6EF0 - chains C and D of the 14 polymer chains in the assembly; structure by electron microscopy, 4.43 A resolution (low resolution: residue-level contacts below are approximate; hydrogen-bond / salt-bridge calls are withheld).

== Chain C ==
Protein: Proteasome subunit alpha type-3
Organism: Saccharomyces cerevisiae (strain ATCC 204508 / S288c)
Notes: EC 3.4.25.1
Reference sequence: P23638 (PSA3_YEAST); residue numbers follow UniProt; this construct covers 1-244
Sequence (244 residues; each row starts with the number of its first residue):
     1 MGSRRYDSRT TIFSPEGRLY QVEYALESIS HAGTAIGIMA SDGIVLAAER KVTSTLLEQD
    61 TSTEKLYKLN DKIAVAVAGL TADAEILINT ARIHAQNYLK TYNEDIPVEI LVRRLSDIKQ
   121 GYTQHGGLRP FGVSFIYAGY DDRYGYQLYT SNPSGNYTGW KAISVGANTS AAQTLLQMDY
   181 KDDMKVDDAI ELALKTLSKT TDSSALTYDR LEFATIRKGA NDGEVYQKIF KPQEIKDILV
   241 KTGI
Swiss-Prot annotation at these positions:
  - cross-link (Glycyl lysine isopeptide (Lys-Gly)): K100 (interchain with G-Cter in ubiquitin), K199 (interchain with G-Cter in ubiquitin), K231 (interchain with G-Cter in ubiquitin)

== Chain D ==
Protein: Proteasome subunit alpha type-4
Organism: Saccharomyces cerevisiae (strain ATCC 204508 / S288c)
Notes: EC 3.4.25.1
Reference sequence: P40303 (PSA4_YEAST); residues 1-242 here = UniProt positions 1-242
Sequence (242 residues; each row starts with the number of its first residue):
     1 MSGYDRALSI FSPDGHIFQV EYALEAVKRG TCAVGVKGKN CVVLGCERRS TLKLQDTRIT
    61 PSKVSKIDSH VVLSFSGLNA DSRILIEKAR VEAQSHRLTL EDPVTVEYLT RYVAGVQQRY
   121 TQSGGVRPFG VSTLIAGFDP RDDEPKLYQT EPSGIYSSWS AQTIGRNSKT VREFLEKNYD
   181 RKEPPATVEE CVKLTVRSLL EVVQTGAKNI EITVVKPDSD IVALSSEEIN QYVTQIEQEK
   241 QE
Swiss-Prot annotation at these positions:
  - modified residue: T60 (Phosphothreonine)

== How chain C and chain D interact ==
Pairs across the interface - 50 pairs, chain C then chain D:
  G2(C) with Y4(D)
  D7(C) with M1(D)
  S8(C) with Y4(D); R6(D)
  T11(C) with R127(D)
  I12(C) with Q19(D)
  F13(C) with Q19(D); A23(D); R127(D)
  S14(C) with Y22(D)
  P15(C) with Y22(D); E25(D)
  E16(C) with E25(D); R29(D)
  G17(C) with Y22(D); E25(D); A26(D); R29(D)
  R113(C) with R83(D); E87(D)
  S116(C) with R83(D)
  D117(C) with R83(D)
  Q120(C) with A80(D); R127(D)
  T123(C) with R127(D)
  Q124(C) with D81(D); Y120(D); V126(D); R127(D); F129(D)
  H125(C) with G125(D)
  G126(C) with M1(D); G125(D)
  G127(C) with M1(D)
  Y144(C) with R58(D); I59(D)
  Y149(C) with I59(D)
  G155(C) with A80(D); R83(D)
  N156(C) with N79(D)
  Y157(C) with R83(D)
  G159(C) with D56(D)
  W160(C) with Q55(D); D56(D)
  K161(C) with L54(D); D56(D); T57(D)
  A162(C) with L54(D)
  Q177(C) with L52(D); L54(D)
Interface residues without a listed pair, chain C (33 interface residues in all): R18, Y146, Q147, S154
Interface residues without a listed pair, chain D (29 interface residues in all): P61, I84, G130

== Summary ==
33 residues of chain C and 29 residues of chain D are in contact.
Here chain C is Proteasome subunit alpha type-3 and chain D is Proteasome subunit alpha type-4, both from
Saccharomyces cerevisiae (strain ATCC 204508 / S288c). Entry 6EF0 (Yeast 26S proteasome bound to ubiquitinated
substrate (1D* motor state)) was determined by electron microscopy, deposited together with 6EF1 and 6EF2.
